Entry 1RZ9 (X-ray diffraction, 3.10 A resolution); this record covers chains F and C of the 7 polymer chains in the assembly.

[Chain F]
Molecule: 26-nt DNA strand
Sequence (26 nucleotides; row label = number of the first residue in the row):
     1 CGCGTTCGCT CGCTCGCTGG CTCGTG

[Chain C]
Protein: Rep protein
Source organism: Adeno-associated virus - 5
Notes: fragment: AAV5 Rep Nuclease Domain
UniProt: Q9YJC1 (Q9YJC1_9VIRU); residue numbers follow UniProt; this construct covers 1-197
Chain sequence (197 residues; row label = number of the first residue in the row):
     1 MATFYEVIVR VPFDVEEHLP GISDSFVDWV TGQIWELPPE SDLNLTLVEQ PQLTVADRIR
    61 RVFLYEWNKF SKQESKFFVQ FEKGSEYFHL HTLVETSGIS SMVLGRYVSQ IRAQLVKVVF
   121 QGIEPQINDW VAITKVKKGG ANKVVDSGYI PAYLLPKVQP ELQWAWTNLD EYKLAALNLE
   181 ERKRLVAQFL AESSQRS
Disordered / not traced: 194-197
What the authors report for this chain:
  - catalytic residues: Tyr153
  - binding site for the 26-nt DNA strand (chain F): Met102, Arg106, Lys137, Lys138, Gly139

[How chain F and chain C interact]
Residue-residue contacts - 11 pairs, chain F then chain C:
  DC7(F) with Lys137(C), base contact
  DG8(F) with Lys138(C), phosphate contact
  DC9(F) with Lys138(C), salt bridge to the phosphate
  DT14(F) with Met102(C), phosphate contact; Arg106(C), base contact
  DC15(F) with Met102(C), sugar contact; Val103(C), sugar contact; Arg106(C), hydrogen bond to the base
  DG16(F) with Arg106(C), sugar contact; Tyr107(C), sugar contact
  DC17(F) with Gln110(C), hydrogen bond to the phosphate
Interface residues without a listed pair, chain C (8 interface residues in all): Gly139

[In short]
7 residues of chain F and 8 residues of chain C are in contact, with 2 hydrogen bonds and 1 salt bridge. Among
the polar pairs are DC15(F)-Arg106(C), DC17(F)-Gln110(C) and DC9(F)-Lys138(C). The paper reports the catalytic
residue Tyr153(C); a binding site for the 26-nt DNA strand (chain F) at Met102(C), Arg106(C) and Lys137(C)
among others.
Here chain F is a 26-nt DNA strand and chain C is Rep protein (Adeno-associated virus - 5). Entry 1RZ9
(Crystal Structure of AAV Rep complexed with the Rep-binding sequence) was determined by X-ray diffraction
together with 1UUT from the same study.
